Entry 3PAE (X-ray diffraction, 2.10 A resolution); this record covers chain A.

== Chain A ==
Name: Beta-lactamase
From: Acinetobacter baumannii
Notes: EC 3.5.2.6
UniProt: Q8RLA6 (Q8RLA6_ACIBA); residues 32-275 here = UniProt positions 32-275
Sequence (245 residues; row label = number of the first residue in the row):
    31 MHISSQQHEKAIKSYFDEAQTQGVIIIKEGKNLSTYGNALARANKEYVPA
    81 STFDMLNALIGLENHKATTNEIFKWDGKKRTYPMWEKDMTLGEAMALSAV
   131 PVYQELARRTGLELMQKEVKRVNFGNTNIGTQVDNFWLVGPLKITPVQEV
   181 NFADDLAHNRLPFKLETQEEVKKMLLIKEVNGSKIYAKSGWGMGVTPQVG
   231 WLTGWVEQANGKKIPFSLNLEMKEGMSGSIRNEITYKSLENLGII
Disordered / not traced: 31
Differences from the reference sequence: initiating methionine (31); engineered mutation Asp84 (Lys in Q8RLA6)
Covalently attached groups: doripenem (4J6) linked to Ser81
Residues lining bound ligands: doripenem (4J6; (4R,5S)-5-[(2S,3R)-3-hydroxy-1-oxobutan-2-yl]-4-methyl-3-({(3S,5S)-5-[(sulfamoylamino)methyl]pyrrolidin-3-yl}sulfanyl)-4,5-dihydro-1H-pyrrole-2-carboxylic acid): Ala80, Tyr112, Met114, Trp115, Leu127, Ser128, Val130, Leu168, Ser219, Gly220, Trp221, Gly222, Met223, Ser257, Gly258, Ser259, Arg261
From the paper describing this entry:
  - binding site for doripenem: Ser81, Tyr112, Met114, Leu168, Ser219, Trp221, Met223, Arg261
  - catalytic residues: Ser81, Ser128
  - mutagenesis - K84D: decreased catalytic activity
  - contacts within the chain: Asp84-Trp167 (water-mediated contact)
  - mutagenesis - Y112A: decreased binding to meropenem (citing earlier work)

== In short ==
Covalently linked doripenem: at Ser81. From the paper: catalytic residues Ser81 and Ser128; K84D reduces
catalytic activity.
Chain A is Beta-lactamase (Acinetobacter baumannii); the structure, Crystal structure of the K84D mutant of
OXA-24/40 in complex with doripenem, was determined by X-ray diffraction, deposited together with 3PAG.
